8WDA - chains A and B of the 5 polymer chains in the assembly; structure by electron microscopy, 3.26 A resolution.

== Chain A ==
Protein: Probable periplasmic dipeptide-binding lipoprotein DppA
Organism: Mycobacterium tuberculosis (strain ATCC 25618 / H37Rv)
UniProtKB: I6X811 (I6X811_MYCTU); residues 25-541 here = UniProt positions 25-541
Sequence (517 residues; row label = number of the first residue in the row):
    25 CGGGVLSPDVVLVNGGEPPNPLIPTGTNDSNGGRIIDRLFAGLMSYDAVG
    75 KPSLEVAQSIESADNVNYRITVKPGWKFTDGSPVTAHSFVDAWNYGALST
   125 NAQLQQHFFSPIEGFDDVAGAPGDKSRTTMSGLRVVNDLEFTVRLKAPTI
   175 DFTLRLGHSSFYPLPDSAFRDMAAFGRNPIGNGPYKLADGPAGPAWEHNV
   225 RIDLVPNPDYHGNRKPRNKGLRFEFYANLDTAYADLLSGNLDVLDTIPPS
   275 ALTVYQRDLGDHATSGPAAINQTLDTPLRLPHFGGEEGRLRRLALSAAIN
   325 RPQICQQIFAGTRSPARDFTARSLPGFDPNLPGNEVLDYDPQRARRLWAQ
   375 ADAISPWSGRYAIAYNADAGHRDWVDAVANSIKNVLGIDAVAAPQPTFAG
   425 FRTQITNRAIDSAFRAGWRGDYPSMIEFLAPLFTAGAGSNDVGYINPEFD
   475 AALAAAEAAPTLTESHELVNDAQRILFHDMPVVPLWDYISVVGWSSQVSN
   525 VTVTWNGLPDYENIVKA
Covalently attached groups: compound 9XX linked to C25

== Chain B ==
Protein: Probable dipeptide-transport integral membrane protein ABC transporter DppB
Organism: Mycobacterium tuberculosis (strain ATCC 25618 / H37Rv)
UniProtKB: I6YGV9 (I6YGV9_MYCTU); residue numbers follow UniProt; this construct covers 1-308
Sequence (308 residues; each row starts with the number of its first residue):
     1 MGWYVARRVAVMVPVFLGATLLIYGMVFLLPGDPVAALAGDRPLTPAVAA
    51 QLRSHYHLDDPFLVQYLRYLGGILHGDLGRAYSGLPVSAVLAHAFPVTIR
   101 LALIALAVEAVLGIGFGVIAGLRQGGIFDSAVLVTGLVIIAIPIFVLGFL
   151 AQFLFGVQLEIAPVTVGERASVGRLLLPGIVLGAMSFAYVVRLTRSAVAA
   201 NAHADYVRTATAKGLSRPRVVTVHILRNSLIPVVTFLGADLGALMGGAIV
   251 TEGIFNIHGVGGVLYQAVTRQETPTVVSIVTVLVLIYLITNLLVDLLYAA
   301 LDPRIRYG
Not modelled in the structure: 39-48
Small-molecule neighbours: 9XX ((2S)-1-(hexadecanoyloxy)propan-2-yl (10S)-10-methyloctadecanoate): R100, L103, I104, A107, V172

== Interface between chain A and chain B ==
Residue-residue contacts (31):
  C25(A) with R100(B), hydrogen bond (backbone-side chain); S171(B); V172(B), hydrophobic
  G26(A) with R100(B)
  G27(A) with E168(B)
  G28(A) with E168(B)
  L30(A) with E168(B)
  P218(A) with L85(B)
  H222(A) with Y82(B); S83(B)
  N223(A) with Y82(B); R270(B), hydrogen bond; E272(B)
  V224(A) with S83(B)
  F249(A) with R270(B), hydrogen bond (backbone-side chain)
  A251(A) with Q266(B)
  A258(A) with T165(B)
  D259(A) with T165(B), hydrogen bond; N256(B), hydrogen bond
  S262(A) with P163(B); V164(B); T165(B), hydrogen bond (side chain-backbone); R174(B), hydrogen bond
  G263(A) with R169(B)
  N264(A) with T165(B); V166(B), hydrogen bond (side chain-backbone); G167(B), hydrogen bond (side chain-backbone); R174(B)
  P420(A) with T269(B); R270(B); Q271(B)
Other interface residues (no listed pair), chain A (24 interface residues in all): E221, R225, R246, E248, Y250, T255, T421
Other interface residues (no listed pair), chain B (22 interface residues in all): A170, H258

== Summary ==
24 residues of chain A face 22 of chain B across their interface; the contacts include 9 hydrogen bonds. Among
the polar pairs are C25(A)-R100(B), N223(A)-R270(B) and F249(A)-R270(B). Bound to chain B: compound 9XX.
Compound 9XX is covalently linked to C25(A).
Here chain A is Probable periplasmic dipeptide-binding lipoprotein DppA and chain B is Probable
dipeptide-transport integral membrane protein ABC transporter DppB, both from Mycobacterium tuberculosis
(strain ATCC 25618 / H37Rv). Entry 8WDA (Cryo-EM structure of the substrate-bound DppABCD complex) was
determined by electron microscopy.
